PDB entry 6ZA7 | X-ray diffraction, 2.34 A resolution | chains A and B of the 4 polymer chains in the assembly

# Chain A (and B)
Molecule: Transcriptional regulator, GntR family
Organism: Agrobacterium fabrum str. C58
Notes: chain B of this document is another copy of the same molecule, construct and numbering; everything in this record applies to it too
UniProt: A9CJ36 (A9CJ36_AGRFC); residue numbers follow UniProt; this construct covers 1-244
Chain sequence (250 residues; numbered 1 to 250; the number before each row is that of its first residue):
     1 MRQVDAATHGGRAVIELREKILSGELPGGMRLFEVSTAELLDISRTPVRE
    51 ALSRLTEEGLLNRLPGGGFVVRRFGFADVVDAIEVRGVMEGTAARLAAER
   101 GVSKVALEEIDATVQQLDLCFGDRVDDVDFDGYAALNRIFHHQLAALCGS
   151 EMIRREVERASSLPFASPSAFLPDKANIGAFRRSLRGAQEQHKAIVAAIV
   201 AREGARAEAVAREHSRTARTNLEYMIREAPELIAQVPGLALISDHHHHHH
Unresolved in the structure: 1-4, 245-250 (chain B: 1-8, 171-172, 245-250)
Differences from the reference sequence: expression tag (245-250)
Metal / ion sites: Zn2+: N137, H141, H192, H214 (together with glycerol)
What the authors report for this chain:
  - Zn2+ coordination: N137, H141, H192, H214
  - mutagenesis - H141A/H192A/H214A: decreased stability
  - conformationally variable residues (domain motion): T46
  - specificity-determining residues: R45

# Interface between chain A and chain B
Contacting residue pairs (49; chain A residue first):
  D5(A) with P65(B); G66(B)
  R49(A) with R45(B); R49(B)
  E50(A) with R63(B); G67(B)
  S53(A) with S53(B); R63(B)
  R54(A) with R63(B); L64(B), hydrogen bond (side chain-backbone)
  E57(A) with S53(B), hydrogen bond; T56(B); E57(B); R63(B), salt bridge
  N62(A) with R155(B), hydrogen bond
  R63(A) with S53(B), hydrogen bond; R54(B); E57(B), salt bridge
  R72(A) with M152(B); R155(B)
  D78(A) with M152(B)
  D81(A) with R100(B), salt bridge; S150(B), hydrogen bond; M152(B); I153(B)
  E84(A) with R95(B), salt bridge
  V85(A) with M89(B), hydrophobic; I153(B), hydrophobic
  V88(A) with V88(B), hydrophobic; T92(B); R95(B)
  T92(A) with V88(B)
  R95(A) with E84(B), salt bridge; V88(B); R212(B)
  R100(A) with D81(B), salt bridge
  S150(A) with D81(B), hydrogen bond
  M152(A) with D78(B); D81(B); A82(B), hydrophobic; L163(B), hydrophobic
  I153(A) with V85(B), hydrophobic
  R155(A) with R72(B)
  E156(A) with R159(B), salt bridge
  R159(A) with R159(B)
  E208(A) with R212(B), salt bridge
  R212(A) with R95(B); E208(B), salt bridge; R212(B)
Interface residues without a listed pair, chain A (33 interface residues in all): T8, E34, T56, F74, A82, M89, L96, L163
Interface residues without a listed pair, chain B (34 interface residues in all): E34, E50, L96, E156

# Overview
Chain A and chain B form an interface of 33 and 34 residues respectively; the contacts include 6 hydrogen
bonds and 9 salt bridges. Among the polar pairs are E57(A)-R63(B), D81(A)-R100(B) and E84(A)-R95(B). The paper
reports that H141A/H192A/H214A of chain A reduce stability; Zn2+ coordination by N137(A), H141(A) and H192(A)
among others.
Chain A and chain B are both Transcriptional regulator, GntR family (Agrobacterium fabrum str. C58); the
structure, Structure of the apo transcriptional repressor Atu1419 (VanR) from agrobacterium fabrum, was
determined by X-ray diffraction (same publication as 6Z74, 6ZA3 and 6ZAB).
